Entry 5TUG (X-ray diffraction, 2.47 A resolution); this record covers chains A and B.

# Chain A
Protein: Flagellar biosynthesis protein FlaG
Organism: Sulfolobus acidocaldarius
UniProt: A0A0U2VTR0 (A0A0U2VTR0_9CREN); residues 32-151 here = UniProt positions 32-151
Amino-acid sequence (135 residues; row label = number of the first residue in the row):
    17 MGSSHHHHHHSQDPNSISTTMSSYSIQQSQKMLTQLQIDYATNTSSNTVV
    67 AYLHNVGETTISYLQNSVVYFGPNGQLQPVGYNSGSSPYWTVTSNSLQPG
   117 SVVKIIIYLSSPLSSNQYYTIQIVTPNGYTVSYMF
Not modelled in the structure: 17-36
Sequence notes: initiating methionine (17); expression tag (18-31)

# Chain B
Protein: Flagellar biosynthesis protein FlaF
Organism: Sulfolobus acidocaldarius
UniProt: A0A0U3GEN4 (A0A0U3GEN4_9CREN); residue numbers follow UniProt; this construct covers 35-164
Amino-acid sequence (146 residues; row label = number of the first residue in the row):
    19 MGSSHHHHHHSQDPNSNQAQELNHELELEQLETKITVSSVSLTGSTLNVV
    69 LENNGSTNLYDFQGFSVIVQYYANISNISTFNLSLYNYTKNSNPSPYYWT
   119 INTPLLAPGSQATLTIILPYPPYPNTQATVVIVTNYGPSVIWRGSL
Not modelled in the structure: 19-34
Sequence notes: initiating methionine (19); expression tag (20-34)
Reported in the primary citation:
  - post-translational modification sites: Asn92

# Chain A / chain B interface
Contacting residue pairs (36):
  Lys47(A) - Glu45(B)
  Lys47(A) - Leu49(B)
  Met48(A) - Glu45(B)
  Leu49(A) - Asn41(B)
  Leu49(A) - Leu44(B)  hydrophobic
  Leu49(A) - Glu45(B)
  Leu49(A) - Gln48(B)
  Thr50(A) - Gln48(B)  hydrogen bond (backbone-side chain)
  Gln53(A) - Val151(B)
  Gln53(A) - Gly155(B)  hydrogen bond (side chain-backbone)
  Asp55(A) - Ser84(B)  hydrogen bond
  Asp55(A) - Ile86(B)
  Asp55(A) - Val149(B)
  Asp55(A) - Val151(B)
  Tyr56(A) - Gln88(B)  hydrogen bond
  Tyr56(A) - Leu101(B)  hydrophobic
  Tyr56(A) - Val149(B)  hydrophobic
  Thr58(A) - Gln88(B)
  Thr58(A) - Leu101(B)
  Asn59(A) - Phe99(B)
  Thr60(A) - Phe99(B)
  Thr60(A) - Leu101(B)
  Val66(A) - Leu101(B)  hydrophobic
  Tyr68(A) - Ser102(B)
  Tyr68(A) - Leu103(B)
  His70(A) - Gly82(B)
  His70(A) - Ser84(B)
  His70(A) - Val151(B)
  Val72(A) - Leu44(B)
  Val72(A) - Gln48(B)
  Val72(A) - Asn153(B)
  Val72(A) - Tyr154(B)
  Val72(A) - Gly155(B)
  Glu74(A) - Leu40(B)
  Val118(A) - Ser84(B)
  Tyr149(A) - Ile159(B)
Also at the interface, not in a pair above, chain A (20 interface residues in all): Gln51, Gly73, Gly116
Also at the interface, not in a pair above, chain B (23 interface residues in all): Thr147, Thr152, Arg161
From the paper, about this interface:
  - specific contacts: Tyr56(A)-Ile86(B), Tyr68(A)-Ile86(B)
  - interface residues, chain B: Gln38(B)

# Overview
20 residues of chain A and 23 residues of chain B are in contact; the contacts include 4 hydrogen bonds. Polar
contacts include Thr50(A)-Gln48(B), Gln53(A)-Gly155(B) and Asp55(A)-Ser84(B). The paper describes contacts
between Tyr56(A) and Ile86(B) and Tyr68(A) and Ile86(B). From the paper: the interface residue Gln38(B); a
modification site at Asn92(B).
Chain A is Flagellar biosynthesis protein FlaG and chain B is Flagellar biosynthesis protein FlaF, both from
Sulfolobus acidocaldarius; the structure, Archaellum periplasmic stator protein complex FlaF and FlaG from
Sulfolobus acidocaldarius, was determined by X-ray diffraction (same publication as 6PBK and 5TUH).
